Entry 6G14 (X-ray diffraction, 1.80 A resolution); this record covers chain B.

[Chain B]
Protein: Ribosome biogenesis GTPase A
Organism: Staphylococcus aureus (strain USA300)
UniProtKB: A0A0H2XK72 (A0A0H2XK72_STAA3); residue numbers follow UniProt; this construct covers 1-294
Chain sequence (294 residues; numbered 1 to 294; the number before each row is that of its first residue):
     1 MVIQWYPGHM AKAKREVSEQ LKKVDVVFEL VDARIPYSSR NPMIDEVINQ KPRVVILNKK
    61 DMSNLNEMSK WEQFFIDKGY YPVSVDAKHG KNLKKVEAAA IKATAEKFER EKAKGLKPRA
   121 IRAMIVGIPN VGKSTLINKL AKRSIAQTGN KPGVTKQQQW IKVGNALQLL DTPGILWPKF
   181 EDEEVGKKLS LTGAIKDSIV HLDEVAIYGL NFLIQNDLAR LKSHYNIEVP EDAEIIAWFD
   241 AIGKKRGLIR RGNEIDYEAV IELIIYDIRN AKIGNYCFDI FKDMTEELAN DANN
Not modelled in the structure: 1, 146-148, 198-200, 293-294
Residues lining bound ligands: guanosine-5',3'-tetraphosphate (G4P): Asn58, Lys59, Asp61, Met62, Val85, Asp86, Ala87, Lys88, His89, Ile128, Pro129, Asn130, Val131, Gly132, Lys133, Ser134, Thr135

[Summary]
Chain B binds guanosine-5',3'-tetraphosphate.
Chain B is Ribosome biogenesis GTPase A (Staphylococcus aureus (strain USA300)); the structure, Crystal
structure of ppGpp bound RbgA from S. aureus, was determined by X-ray diffraction (same publication as 6G0Z
and 6G12).
